Entry 7YKW (electron microscopy, 3.60 A resolution); this record covers chains A and B of the 8 polymer chains in the assembly.

# Chain A (and B)
Molecule: Islet amyloid polypeptide
Notes: chain B of this document is another copy of the same molecule, construct and numbering; everything in this record applies to it too
Reference sequence: P10997 (IAPP_HUMAN); residues 1-37 here correspond to UniProt positions 34-70 (UniProt number = residue number + 33)
Amino-acid sequence (37 residues; numbered 1 to 37; the number before each row is that of its first residue):
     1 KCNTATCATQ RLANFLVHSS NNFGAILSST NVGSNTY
Not modelled in the structure: 1-10 (chain B: fully traced)
Modified / non-standard residues: Tyr37 (L-tyrosinamide; TYC)
From the paper describing this entry:
  - contacts within the chain: Cys2-Cys7 (disulfide), Asn22-Gly24 (hydrogen bond)

# How chain A and chain B interact
Residue-residue contacts (16; chain A residue first):
  Gly24(A) - Leu12(B)
  Ala25(A) - Asn14(B)  hydrogen bond (backbone-side chain)
  Ile26(A) - Asn14(B)
  Leu27(A) - Asn14(B)
  Leu27(A) - Leu16(B)  hydrophobic
  Ser29(A) - Leu16(B)
  Val32(A) - Val32(B)  hydrophobic
  Gly33(A) - Thr30(B)  hydrogen bond (backbone-side chain)
  Gly33(A) - Val32(B)
  Asn35(A) - Ser28(B)
  Asn35(A) - Thr30(B)
  Thr36(A) - His18(B)  hydrogen bond
  Tyr37(A) - His18(B)
  Tyr37(A) - Ser20(B)
  Tyr37(A) - Ile26(B)
  Tyr37(A) - Ser28(B)
Also at the interface, not in a pair above, chain A (11 interface residues in all): Ser34
Also at the interface, not in a pair above, chain B (10 interface residues in all): Ser19
The authors on this interface:
  - residue pairs: Gly33(A)-Thr30(B) (hydrogen bond), Asn14(B)-Ala25(A) (hydrogen bond)
  - interface residues, chain A: Ala25(A), Leu27(A)
  - interface residues, chain B: Leu12(B), Leu16(B)

# Overview
Chain A and chain B form an interface of 11 and 10 residues respectively, with 3 hydrogen bonds. Polar
contacts include Ala25(A)-Asn14(B), Gly33(A)-Thr30(B) and Thr36(A)-His18(B). The paper describes hydrogen
bonds between Gly33(A) and Thr30(B) and Asn14(B) and Ala25(A). The paper reports interface residues Ala25(A),
Leu27(A) and Leu12(B) among others; contacts within the chain involving Cys2(A), Cys7(A) and Asn22(A) among
others.
Chain A and chain B are both Islet amyloid polypeptide; the structure, Structure of hIAPP fibril at 3.6
Angstroms resolution, was determined by electron microscopy (same publication as 7YL0, 7YL3 and 7YL7).
